Entry 3UNM (X-ray diffraction, 1.80 A resolution); this record covers chains A and B.

# Chain A (and B)
Protein: Mediator of DNA damage checkpoint protein 1
Source organism: Homo sapiens
Notes: fragment: FHA domain, residues 27-138; chain B of this document is another copy of the same molecule, construct and numbering; everything in this record applies to it too
UniProtKB: Q14676 (MDC1_HUMAN); residue numbers follow UniProt; this construct covers 27-138
Sequence (113 residues; each row starts with the number of its first residue):
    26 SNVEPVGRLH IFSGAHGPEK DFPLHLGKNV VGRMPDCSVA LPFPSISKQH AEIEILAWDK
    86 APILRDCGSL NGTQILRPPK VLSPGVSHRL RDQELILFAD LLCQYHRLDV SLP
Not modelled in the structure: 26-28, 102-104, 110, 134-138 (chain B: 26-28, 135-138)
Sequence notes: expression tag (26)
Swiss-Prot annotation at these positions:
  - modified residue: S108 (Phosphoserine)
  - mutagenesis: R58 (R58A: Abrogates binding to the MRE11 complex and to CHEK2), S72 (S72A: Abrogates binding to CHEK2), N96 (N96A: Abrogates binding to CHEK2; when associated with A-97 and A-98), G97 (G97A: Abrogates binding to CHEK2; when associated with A-96 and A-98), T98 (T98A: Abrogates binding to CHEK2; when associated with A-96 and A-97)
From the paper describing this entry:
  - self-association interface (contacts with another copy of this molecule): F37, L101, L120, L122, L127
  - mutagenesis - T98A (7-fold): decreased binding to Mediator of DNA damage checkpoint protein 1 (chain A)
  - mutagenesis - T98A: decreased stability
  - mutagenesis - R58A, L127R: decreased localization

# Interface between chain A and chain B
Contacting residue pairs (13):
  F37(A) - F37(B)  hydrophobic
  F37(A) - L120(B)  hydrophobic
  F37(A) - L127(B)  hydrophobic
  S38(A) - Q118(B)  hydrogen bond
  S38(A) - Q129(B)  hydrogen bond (backbone-side chain)
  G39(A) - Q118(B)
  A40(A) - Q118(B)
  Q99(A) - P104(B)
  L101(A) - Q99(B)
  L101(A) - L101(B)  hydrophobic
  L120(A) - L127(B)  hydrophobic
  L122(A) - P104(B)  hydrophobic
  L127(A) - L101(B)  hydrophobic
Also at the interface, not in a pair above, chain B (10 interface residues in all): L122, H131

# Overview
Chain A and chain B form an interface of 9 and 10 residues respectively; the contacts include 2 hydrogen
bonds. Polar pairs include S38(A)-Q118(B) and S38(A)-Q129(B). From UniProt: 5 mutagenesis sites on chain A.
From the paper: R58A and L127R of chain A reduce localization; a self-association interface involving F37(A),
L101(A) and L120(A) among others.
Chain A and chain B are both Mediator of DNA damage checkpoint protein 1 (Homo sapiens); the structure,
Crystal Structure of The Human MDC1 FHA Domain, was determined by X-ray diffraction, deposited together with
3UMZ and 3UNN.
